Entry 8FE7 (X-ray diffraction, 2.98 A resolution); this record covers chains A and B.

# Chain A
Molecule: UDP-N-acetylglucosamine--peptide N-acetylglucosaminyltransferase 110 kDa subunit
Source organism: Homo sapiens
Notes: EC 2.4.1.255
Reference sequence: O15294 (OGT1_HUMAN), isoform O15294-3; residue numbers follow UniProt; this construct covers 313-1031
Sequence (723 residues; numbered 309 to 1031; the number before each row is that of its first residue):
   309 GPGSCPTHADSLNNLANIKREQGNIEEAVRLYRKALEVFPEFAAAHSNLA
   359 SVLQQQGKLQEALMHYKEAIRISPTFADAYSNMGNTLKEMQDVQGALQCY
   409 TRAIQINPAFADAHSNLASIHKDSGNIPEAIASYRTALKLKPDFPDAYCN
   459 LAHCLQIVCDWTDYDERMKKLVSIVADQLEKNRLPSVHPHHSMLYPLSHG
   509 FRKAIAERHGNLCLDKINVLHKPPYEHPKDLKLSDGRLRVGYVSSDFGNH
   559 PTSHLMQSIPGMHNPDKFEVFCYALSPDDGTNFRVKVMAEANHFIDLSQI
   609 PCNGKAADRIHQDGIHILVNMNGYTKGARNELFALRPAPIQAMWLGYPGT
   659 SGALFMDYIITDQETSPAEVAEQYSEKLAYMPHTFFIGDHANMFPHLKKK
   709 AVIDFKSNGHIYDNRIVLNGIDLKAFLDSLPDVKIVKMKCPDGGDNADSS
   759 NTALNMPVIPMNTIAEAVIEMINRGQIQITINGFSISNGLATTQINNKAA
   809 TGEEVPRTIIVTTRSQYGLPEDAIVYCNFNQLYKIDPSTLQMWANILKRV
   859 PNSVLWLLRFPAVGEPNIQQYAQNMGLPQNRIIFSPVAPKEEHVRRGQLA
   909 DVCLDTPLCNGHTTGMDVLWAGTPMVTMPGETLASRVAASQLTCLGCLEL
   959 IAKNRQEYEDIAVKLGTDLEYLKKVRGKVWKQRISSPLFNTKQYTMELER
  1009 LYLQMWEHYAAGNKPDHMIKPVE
Unresolved in the structure: 309-311, 748-760, 1030-1031
Differences from the reference sequence: expression tag (309-312)
Small-molecule neighbours: uridine-diphosphate-N-acetylglucosamine (UD1): H498, H558, P559, T560, H562, L563, L653, G654, P656, F694, F837, N838, Q839, Y841, K842, L866, F868, V895, A896, P897, K898, H901, R904, C917, G919, H920, T921, T922, D925

# Chain B
Molecule: Nonsense-mediated mRNA decay factor SMG9
Reference sequence: Q9H0W8 (SMG9_HUMAN); numbering as in UniProt (aligned over 140-151)
Sequence (12 residues; numbered 140 to 151; the number before each row is that of its first residue):
   140 QRPTQPVYQIQN
Unresolved in the structure: 151

# Interface between chain A and chain B
Pairs across the interface (26; chain A residue first):
  F713(A) - I149(B)  hydrophobic
  I724(A) - I149(B)  hydrophobic
  I777(A) - I149(B)  hydrophobic
  I780(A) - P145(B)
  N781(A) - P145(B)
  N781(A) - Y147(B)
  N781(A) - Q148(B)  hydrogen bond (backbone-side chain)
  N781(A) - I149(B)  hydrogen bond (side chain-backbone)
  R782(A) - R141(B)  hydrogen bond (backbone-side chain)
  G783(A) - R141(B)  hydrogen bond (backbone-side chain)
  G783(A) - T143(B)  hydrogen bond (backbone-side chain)
  N796(A) - T143(B)
  L798(A) - P142(B)
  L798(A) - T143(B)
  Q802(A) - P142(B)
  Q802(A) - T143(B)
  S823(A) - P145(B)
  S823(A) - V146(B)  hydrogen bond (backbone-backbone)
  S823(A) - Y147(B)  hydrogen bond (backbone-backbone)
  S823(A) - I149(B)
  Q824(A) - V146(B)
  Y825(A) - V146(B)
  G826(A) - V146(B)
  L827(A) - Y147(B)  hydrogen bond (backbone-side chain)
  E829(A) - Y147(B)
  E829(A) - Q150(B)
Interface residues without a listed pair, chain A (21 interface residues in all): Q784, I785, A799, R822, P828
Interface residues without a listed pair, chain B (10 interface residues in all): Q144

# Overview
21 residues of chain A face 10 of chain B across their interface, with 8 hydrogen bonds. Polar pairs include
N781(A)-Q148(B), N781(A)-I149(B) and R782(A)-R141(B). Ligands of chain A:
uridine-diphosphate-N-acetylglucosamine.
Chain A is UDP-N-acetylglucosamine--peptide N-acetylglucosaminyltransferase 110 kDa subunit (Homo sapiens) and
chain B is Nonsense-mediated mRNA decay factor SMG9; the structure, Crystal structure of human O-GlcNAc
transferase (OGT) in complex with an exosite-binding peptide (SMG9) and UDP-GlcNAc, was determined by X-ray
diffraction together with 8FE6 and 8FUF from the same study.
